PDB entry 9G58 | X-ray diffraction, 2.40 A resolution | chains A and B

# Chain A (and B)
Protein: Putative ATP-dependent zinc protease domain-containing protein
From: Pseudomonas fluorescens Pf0-1
Notes: chain B of this document is another copy of the same molecule, construct and numbering; everything in this record applies to it too
UniProt: Q3KFF1 (Q3KFF1_PSEPF); residues 20-178 here = UniProt positions 20-178
Chain sequence (159 residues; numbered 20 to 178; the number before each row is that of its first residue):
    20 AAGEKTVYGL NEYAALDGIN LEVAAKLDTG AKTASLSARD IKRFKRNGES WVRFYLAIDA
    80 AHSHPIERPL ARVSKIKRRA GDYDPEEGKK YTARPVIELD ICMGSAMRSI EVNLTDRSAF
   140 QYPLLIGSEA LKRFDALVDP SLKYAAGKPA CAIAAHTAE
Not modelled in the structure: 20-22, 95-111, 171-178 (chain B: 20-22, 91-110, 171-178)
Cystine bridges: Cys121-Cys170
What the authors report for this chain:
  - conformationally variable residues (order/disorder transition): Ala90 to Thr111, Lys94 to Ala112

# How chain A and chain B interact
Pairs across the interface (35; chain A residue first):
  Lys24(A) with Asp158(B), salt bridge; Ser160(B), hydrogen bond
  Leu29(A) with Thr48(B); Ser147(B)
  Lys45(A) with Gly49(B), hydrogen bond (side chain-backbone)
  Leu46(A) with Thr48(B), hydrogen bond (backbone-side chain)
  Asp47(A) with Asp47(B); Thr48(B); Gly49(B), hydrogen bond (side chain-backbone)
  Thr48(A) with Leu29(B); Leu46(B), hydrogen bond (side chain-backbone); Asp47(B); Thr48(B), hydrogen bond (backbone-side chain); Val157(B)
  Gly49(A) with Lys45(B), hydrogen bond (backbone-side chain); Asp47(B), hydrogen bond (backbone-side chain)
  Ser147(A) with Leu29(B); Pro159(B)
  Leu150(A) with Pro159(B), hydrophobic
  Lys151(A) with Pro159(B); Ser160(B)
  Ala155(A) with Pro159(B)
  Leu156(A) with Val157(B); Asp158(B)
  Val157(A) with Thr48(B); Leu156(B); Val157(B), hydrogen bond (backbone-backbone)
  Asp158(A) with Lys24(B), salt bridge; Leu156(B)
  Pro159(A) with Ser147(B); Leu150(B), hydrophobic; Lys151(B); Ala155(B)
  Ser160(A) with Lys24(B), hydrogen bond; Lys151(B)
Interface residues without a listed pair, chain A (17 interface residues in all): Val26
Interface residues without a listed pair, chain B (17 interface residues in all): Val26

# In short
Chain A and chain B each contribute 17 residues to their interface, with 10 hydrogen bonds and 2 salt bridges.
Polar contacts include Lys24(A)-Asp158(B), Lys24(A)-Ser160(B) and Lys45(A)-Gly49(B). From the paper:
conformational variability at Ala90(A) and Lys94(A).
Both chains are Putative ATP-dependent zinc protease domain-containing protein (Pseudomonas fluorescens
Pf0-1). Entry 9G58 (Pseudomonas fluorescens periplasmic aspartic peptidase Pfl01_1762 (RloA)) was determined
by X-ray diffraction together with 9G59 from the same study.
